Entry 2W9E (X-ray diffraction, 2.90 A resolution); this record covers chains A and L of the 3 polymer chains in the assembly.

[Chain A]
Name: Major prion protein
From: Homo sapiens
UniProt: P04156 (PRIO_HUMAN); residue numbers follow UniProt; this construct covers 119-231
Chain sequence (113 residues; each row starts with the number of its first residue):
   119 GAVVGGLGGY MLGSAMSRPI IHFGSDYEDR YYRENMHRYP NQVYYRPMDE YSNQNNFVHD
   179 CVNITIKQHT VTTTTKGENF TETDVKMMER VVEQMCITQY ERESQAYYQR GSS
Disordered / not traced: 119-124, 224-231
Disulfides: C179-C214
UniProt features mapped onto this chain:
  - lipidation: S230 (GPI-anchor amidated serine)
  - glycosylation (N-linked (GlcNAc...) asparagine): N181, N197
Reported in the primary citation:
  - self-association interface (contacts with another copy of this molecule): M129 to G131, V161 to Y163

[Chain L]
Name: Icsm 18-anti-prp therapeutic fab light chain
From: Mus musculus
Notes: antibody fragment or engineered binder
Chain sequence (212 residues; each row starts with the number of its first residue):
     1 QIVLTQSPAI MSASPGEKVT MTCSASSSVS YMHWYQQKSG TSPKRWIYDT SKLASGVPAR
    61 FSGSGSGTSY SLTISSMEAE DAATYFCHQW RSNPYTFGGG TKLEIKRADA APTVSIFPPS
   121 SEQLTGGGAS VVCFLNNFYP KDINVKWKID GSERQNGVLN SWTDQDSKDS TYSMSSTLTL
   181 TKDEYERHNS YTCEATHKTS TSPIVKSFNR NE
Disulfides: C23-C87, C133-C193

[Chain A / chain L interface]
Pairs across the interface (14):
  G142(A) - Y31(L)
  S143(A) - Y31(L)  hydrogen bond (backbone-side chain)
  S143(A) - D49(L)
  D144(A) - Y31(L)
  D144(A) - H33(L)  salt bridge
  D144(A) - D49(L)  hydrogen bond (backbone-side chain)
  D144(A) - W90(L)
  D147(A) - Y31(L)
  R148(A) - W90(L)
  R148(A) - Y95(L)
  R151(A) - W90(L)  hydrogen bond (side chain-backbone)
  R151(A) - R91(L)  hydrogen bond (side chain-backbone)
  R151(A) - Y95(L)  hydrogen bond
  E152(A) - Y95(L)  hydrogen bond
Also at the interface, not in a pair above, chain A (8 interface residues in all): Y145
Also at the interface, not in a pair above, chain L (7 interface residues in all): S92
The authors on this interface:
  - specific contacts: S143(A)-Y31(L), D144(A)-D49(L), D144(A)-H33(L), R151(A)-Y95(L), R151(A)-R91(L), R151(A)-W90(L)
  - epitope / paratope residues, chain A: S143(A), D144(A), R151(A)
  - epitope / paratope residues, chain L: Y31(L), H33(L), D49(L), W90(L), R91(L), Y95(L)

[Overview]
8 residues of chain A face 7 of chain L across their interface, with 6 hydrogen bonds and 1 salt bridge. Among
the polar pairs are D144(A)-H33(L), S143(A)-Y31(L) and D144(A)-D49(L). The authors report contacts between
S143(A) and Y31(L), D144(A) and D49(L) and D144(A) and H33(L) among others. From the paper: epitope/paratope
residues S143(A), D144(A) and Y31(L) among others; a self-association interface involving M129(A) and V161(A).
Here chain A is Major prion protein (Homo sapiens) and chain L is Icsm 18-anti-prp therapeutic fab light chain
(Mus musculus). Entry 2W9E (Structure of ICSM 18 (anti-Prp therapeutic antibody) Fab fragment complexed with
human Prp fragment 119-231) was determined by X-ray diffraction, deposited together with 2W9D.
